2C71 - chain A; structure by X-ray diffraction, 1.05 A resolution.

== Chain A ==
Protein: Glycoside hydrolase, family 11\:clostridium cellulosome enzyme, dockerin type i\:polysaccharide
From: Clostridium thermocellum
Notes: EC 3.1.1.72
Reference sequence: Q4CFF1 (Q4CFF1_CLOTM); residue numbers follow UniProt; this construct covers 480-683
Sequence (216 residues; numbered 476 to 691; the number before each row is that of its first residue):
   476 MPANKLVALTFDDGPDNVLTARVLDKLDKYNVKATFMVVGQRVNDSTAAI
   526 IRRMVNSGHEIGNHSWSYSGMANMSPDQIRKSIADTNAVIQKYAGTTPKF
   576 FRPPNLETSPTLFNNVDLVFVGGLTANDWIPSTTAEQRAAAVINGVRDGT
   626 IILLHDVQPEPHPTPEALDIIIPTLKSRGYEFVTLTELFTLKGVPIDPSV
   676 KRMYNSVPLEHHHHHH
Disordered / not traced: 476-479, 685-691
Metal / ion sites: Mg2+: D488, H539
From the paper describing this entry:
  - catalytic residues: D488, H539, N580 (proposed by the authors, not directly observed)
  - Mg2+ coordination: D488, H539

== In short ==
The Mg2+ site is built by D488 and H539. The paper reports catalytic residues D488, H539 and N580; Mg2+
coordination by D488 and H539.
Chain A is Glycoside hydrolase, family 11\:clostridium cellulosome enzyme, dockerin type i\:polysaccharide
(Clostridium thermocellum); the structure, The structure of a family 4 acetyl xylan esterase from Clostridium
thermocellum in complex with a ..., was determined by X-ray diffraction, deposited together with 2C79 and
2CC0.
